PDB entry 3OCI | X-ray diffraction, 1.90 A resolution | chains A and B

Chain A (and B):
Name: Transcription initiation factor tfiid (tfiid-1)
Source organism: Encephalitozoon cuniculi
Notes: chain B of this document is another copy of the same molecule, construct and numbering; everything in this record applies to it too
Reference sequence: Q8ST28 (Q8ST28_ENCCU); residues 1-198 here = UniProt positions 1-198
Sequence (218 residues; numbered -19 to 198; the number before each row is that of its first residue; numbers below 1 keep their minus sign (Met-19 is residue -19)):
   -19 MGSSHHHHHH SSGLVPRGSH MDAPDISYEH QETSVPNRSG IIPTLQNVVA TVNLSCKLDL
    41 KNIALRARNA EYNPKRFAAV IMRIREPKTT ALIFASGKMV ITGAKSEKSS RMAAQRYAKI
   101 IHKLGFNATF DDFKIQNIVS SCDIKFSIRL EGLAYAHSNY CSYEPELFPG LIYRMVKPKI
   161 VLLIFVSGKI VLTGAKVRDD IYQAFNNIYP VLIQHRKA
Unresolved in the structure: -19 to 18, 198 (chain B: -19 to 18)
Construct notes: expression tag (-19 to 0)

Chain A / chain B interface:
Pairs across the interface (54; chain A residue first):
  Asn27(A) with Glu144(B), hydrogen bond
  Val29(A) with Ser138(B)
  Lys55(A) with Arg129(B)
  Arg56(A) with Arg129(B), hydrogen bond (backbone-side chain)
  Phe57(A) with Glu131(B); Gly132(B)
  Val80(A) with Tyr135(B)
  Thr82(A) with Tyr135(B)
  Gln116(A) with Ser138(B); Asn139(B)
  Asn117(A) with Ser138(B); Cys141(B), hydrogen bond (side chain-backbone); Ser142(B), hydrogen bond
  Val119(A) with Glu144(B); Leu147(B), hydrophobic
  Arg129(A) with Lys55(B); Arg56(B), hydrogen bond (side chain-backbone)
  Glu131(A) with Phe57(B)
  Gly132(A) with Phe57(B)
  Tyr135(A) with Val80(B); Thr82(B)
  Ser138(A) with Val29(B); Gln116(B); Asn117(B)
  Asn139(A) with Gln116(B); Lys176(B), hydrogen bond (backbone-side chain)
  Cys141(A) with Asn117(B), hydrogen bond (backbone-side chain)
  Ser142(A) with Asn117(B), hydrogen bond; Thr173(B); Gly174(B)
  Glu144(A) with Asn27(B), hydrogen bond; Val119(B)
  Leu147(A) with Val119(B), hydrophobic; Phe165(B)
  Phe148(A) with Leu163(B), hydrophobic
  Pro149(A) with Pro149(B)
  Ile152(A) with Leu163(B), hydrophobic
  Arg154(A) with Arg154(B); Met155(B), hydrogen bond (side chain-backbone); Lys159(B); Ile160(B), hydrogen bond (side chain-backbone); Val161(B)
  Met155(A) with Arg154(B), hydrogen bond (backbone-side chain)
  Val156(A) with Lys159(B)
  Lys159(A) with Arg154(B); Val156(B)
  Ile160(A) with Arg154(B), hydrogen bond (backbone-side chain)
  Val161(A) with Arg154(B)
  Leu163(A) with Phe148(B), hydrophobic; Ile152(B), hydrophobic
  Phe165(A) with Leu147(B)
  Thr173(A) with Ser142(B)
  Gly174(A) with Ser142(B)
  Lys176(A) with Asn139(B), hydrogen bond (side chain-backbone)
Interface residues without a listed pair, chain A (38 interface residues in all): Gln26, Thr31, Leu72, Val171
Interface residues without a listed pair, chain B (38 interface residues in all): Gln26, Thr31, Leu72, Val171

In short:
Chain A and chain B each contribute 38 residues to their interface; the contacts include 14 hydrogen bonds.
Among the polar pairs are Asn27(A)-Glu144(B), Arg56(A)-Arg129(B) and Asn117(A)-Cys141(B).
Chain A and chain B are both Transcription initiation factor tfiid (tfiid-1) (Encephalitozoon cuniculi); the
structure, Crystal structure of TBP (TATA box binding protein), was determined by X-ray diffraction (same
publication as 3OC3).
